Entry 7CGO (electron microscopy, 3.90 A resolution); this record covers chains c and f of the 219 polymer chains in the assembly.

# Chain c
Protein: Flagellar basal-body rod protein FlgF
Organism: Salmonella typhimurium (strain LT2 / SGSC1412 / ATCC 700720)
UniProt: P16323 (FLGF_SALTY); residue numbers follow UniProt; this construct covers 1-251
Sequence (251 residues; numbered 1 to 251; the number before each row is that of its first residue):
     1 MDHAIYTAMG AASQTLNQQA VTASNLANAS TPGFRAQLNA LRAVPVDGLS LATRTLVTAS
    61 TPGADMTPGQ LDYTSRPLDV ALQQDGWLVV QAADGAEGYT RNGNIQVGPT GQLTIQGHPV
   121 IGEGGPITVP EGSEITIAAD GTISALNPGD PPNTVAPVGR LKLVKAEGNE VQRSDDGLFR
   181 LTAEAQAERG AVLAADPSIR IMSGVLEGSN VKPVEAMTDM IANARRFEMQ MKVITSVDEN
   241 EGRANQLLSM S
Not modelled in the structure: 1, 251

# Chain f
Protein: Flagellar basal-body rod protein FlgC
Organism: Salmonella typhimurium (strain LT2 / SGSC1412 / ATCC 700720)
UniProt: P0A1I7 (FLGC_SALTY); residue numbers follow UniProt; this construct covers 1-134
Sequence (134 residues; numbered 1 to 134; the number before each row is that of its first residue):
     1 MALLNIFDIA GSALAAQSKR LNVAASNLAN ADSVTGPDGQ PYRAKQVVFQ VDAAPGQATG
    61 GVKVASVIES QAPEKLVYEP GNPLADANGY VKMPNVDVVG EMVNTMSASR SYQANIEVLN
   121 TVKSMMLKTL TLGQ
Not modelled in the structure: 1, 55-57, 133-134

# How chain c and chain f interact
Pairs across the interface (48):
  Ala4(c) with Asn22(f)
  Thr7(c) with Ala29(f)
  Ala11(c) with Ala29(f), hydrophobic
  Ala40(c) with Val34(f), hydrophobic
  Leu41(c) with Asp32(f); Ser33(f); Val34(f), hydrogen bond (backbone-backbone); Thr35(f)
  Arg42(c) with Thr35(f); Gly36(f), hydrogen bond (side chain-backbone); Pro37(f)
  Ala43(c) with Asn30(f); Ser33(f); Thr35(f), hydrogen bond (backbone-backbone); Gly36(f); Pro37(f)
  Pro45(c) with Pro37(f)
  Leu51(c) with Lys19(f)
  Ala52(c) with Lys45(f)
  Thr53(c) with Asn22(f); Val23(f); Ser26(f); Val67(f)
  Arg54(c) with Asn22(f), hydrogen bond
  Thr55(c) with Ser26(f), hydrogen bond; Asn30(f), hydrogen bond (backbone-side chain); Tyr42(f); Lys45(f)
  Leu56(c) with Asn30(f), hydrogen bond (backbone-side chain)
  Val57(c) with Asn30(f)
  Arg226(c) with Asp32(f), salt bridge
  Met229(c) with Met102(f), hydrophobic
  Gln230(c) with Leu28(f), hydrogen bond (side chain-backbone); Ala29(f)
  Lys232(c) with Met102(f); Met106(f), hydrogen bond
  Val233(c) with Leu28(f), hydrophobic
  Val237(c) with Leu21(f), hydrophobic
  Asn240(c) with Ser109(f); Gln113(f), hydrogen bond
  Arg243(c) with Gln113(f), hydrogen bond
  Ala244(c) with Tyr112(f), hydrophobic; Ile116(f), hydrophobic
  Leu247(c) with Leu119(f), hydrophobic; Lys123(f)
  Ser249(c) with Lys123(f), hydrogen bond (backbone-side chain)
  Met250(c) with Lys123(f); Leu127(f), hydrophobic
Also at the interface, not in a pair above, chain c (30 interface residues in all): His3, Ser236, Glu239
Also at the interface, not in a pair above, chain f (32 interface residues in all): Leu14, Ala25, Ala65, Ser66, Val98, Arg110

# In short
30 residues of chain c and 32 residues of chain f are in contact, with 12 hydrogen bonds and 1 salt bridge.
Polar contacts include Arg226(c)-Asp32(f), Arg42(c)-Gly36(f) and Arg54(c)-Asn22(f).
Chain c is Flagellar basal-body rod protein FlgF and chain f is Flagellar basal-body rod protein FlgC, both
from Salmonella typhimurium (strain LT2 / SGSC1412 / ATCC 700720); the structure, Cryo-EM structure of the
flagellar motor-hook complex from Salmonella, was determined by electron microscopy, deposited together with
7CBL, 7CBM, 7CG0, 7CG4, 7E80, 7E81 and 7E82.
